PDB entry 2GI0 | X-ray diffraction, 1.70 A resolution | chain A

== Chain A ==
Protein: Azurin
From: Pseudomonas aeruginosa
UniProtKB: P00282 (AZUR_PSEAE); residues 1-128 here correspond to UniProt positions 21-148 (UniProt number = residue number + 20)
Chain sequence (128 residues; row label = number of the first residue in the row):
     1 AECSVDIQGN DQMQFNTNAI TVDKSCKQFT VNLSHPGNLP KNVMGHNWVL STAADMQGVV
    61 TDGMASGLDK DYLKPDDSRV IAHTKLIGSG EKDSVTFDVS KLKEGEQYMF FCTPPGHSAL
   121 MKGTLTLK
Differences from the reference sequence: engineered mutation Pro-114 (Phe134 in P00282)
UniProt features mapped onto this chain:
  - binding site (Cu cation): His-46, Cys-112, His-117, Met-121
Cystine bridges: Cys-3/Cys-26
Bound ions: Cu+: His-46, Cys-112, His-117

== Summary ==
The Cu+ site is built by His-46, Cys-112 and His-117. UniProt lists 4 Cu cation-binding residues.
Chain A is Azurin (Pseudomonas aeruginosa); the structure, Crystal structure of Cu(I) Phe114Pro Azurin mutant,
was determined by X-ray diffraction, deposited together with 2GHZ.
